Entry 2AQ3 (X-ray diffraction, 2.30 A resolution); this record covers chains A and G of the 8 polymer chains in the assembly.

[Chain A (and G)]
Molecule: T-cell receptor beta chain V
From: Mus musculus
Notes: engineered mutation(s): G17E, L81S; chain G of this document is another copy of the same molecule, construct and numbering; everything in this record applies to it too
UniProtKB: P04213 (TVB5_MOUSE); aligned to UniProt positions 9-118 over residues 1-117 (the alignment contains insertions or deletions, so no single offset holds)
Sequence (112 residues; each row starts with the number of its first residue; note: 7 numbers in that range are skipped by the numbering (no residue carries them; nothing is unmodelled there); numbers below 1 keep their minus sign (Ile-1 is residue -1)):
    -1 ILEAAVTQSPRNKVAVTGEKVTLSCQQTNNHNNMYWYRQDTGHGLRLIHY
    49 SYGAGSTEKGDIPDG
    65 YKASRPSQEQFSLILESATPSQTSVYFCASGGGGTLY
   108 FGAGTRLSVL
Unresolved in the structure: -1 to 1
Cystine bridges: Cys23-Cys92
From the paper describing this entry:
  - contacts within the chain: Ser54-Glu56, Lys66-Glu80 (hydrogen bond)
  - mutagenesis - S54N (-12.1 kcal/mol), Q72H (-0.5 kcal/mol): increased binding to Enterotoxin type C-3 (citing earlier work)
  - mutagenesis - E80V: unchanged binding to Enterotoxin type C-3 (citing earlier work)

[Interface between chain A and chain G]
Residue-residue contacts - 18 pairs, chain A then chain G:
  Gly40(A) - His41(G)
  Gly40(A) - Arg44(G)
  His41(A) - His41(G)  hydrogen bond
  Gly42(A) - His41(G)  hydrogen bond (backbone-backbone)
  Gly42(A) - Leu43(G)
  Gly42(A) - Arg44(G)
  Arg44(A) - His41(G)
  Gly98(A) - Leu100(G)
  Gly98(A) - Tyr101(G)
  Gly98(A) - Phe108(G)  hydrogen bond (backbone-backbone)
  Thr99(A) - Thr99(G)
  Thr99(A) - Leu100(G)
  Thr99(A) - Tyr101(G)
  Leu100(A) - Thr99(G)
  Leu100(A) - Leu100(G)  hydrogen bond (backbone-backbone)
  Leu100(A) - Phe108(G)  hydrophobic
  Tyr101(A) - Thr99(G)
  Phe108(A) - Gly98(G)
Also at the interface, not in a pair above, chain A (10 interface residues in all): Leu43
Also at the interface, not in a pair above, chain G (11 interface residues in all): Gly40, Gly42, Asp59

[Overview]
Chain A and chain G form an interface of 10 and 11 residues respectively, with 4 hydrogen bonds. Among the
polar pairs are His41(A)-His41(G), Gly42(A)-His41(G) and Gly98(A)-Phe108(G). From the paper: S54N and Q72H of
chain A increase binding to Enterotoxin type C-3; contacts within the chain involving Ser54(A), Glu56(A) and
Lys66(A) among others.
Both chains are T-cell receptor beta chain V (Mus musculus). Entry 2AQ3 (Crystal structure of T-cell receptor
V beta domain variant complexed with superantigen SEC3) was determined by X-ray diffraction (same publication
as 2AQ1).
